3ZL9 - chains A and B of the 4 polymer chains in the assembly; structure by X-ray diffraction, 2.75 A resolution.

[Chain A (and B)]
Molecule: Nucleocapsid protein
Organism: Schmallenberg virus
Notes: chain B of this document is another copy of the same molecule, construct and numbering; everything in this record applies to it too
Reference sequence: H2AM13 (H2AM13_SBV); residue numbers follow UniProt; this construct covers 1-233
Sequence (234 residues; row label = number of the first residue in the row; numbering starts at 0):
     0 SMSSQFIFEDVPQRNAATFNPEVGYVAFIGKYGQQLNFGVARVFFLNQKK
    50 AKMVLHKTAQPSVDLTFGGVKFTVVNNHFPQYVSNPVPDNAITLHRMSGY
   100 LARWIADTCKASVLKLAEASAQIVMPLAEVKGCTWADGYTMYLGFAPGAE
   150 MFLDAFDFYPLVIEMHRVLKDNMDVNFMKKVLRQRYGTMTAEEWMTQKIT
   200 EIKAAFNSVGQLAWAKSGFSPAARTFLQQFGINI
Not modelled in the structure: 0-2, 12-16 (chain B: 0-1, 11-16)
Differences from the reference sequence: expression tag (0)
Curated features (UniProtKB/Swiss-Prot):
  - binding site (RNA): Gln12, Ala15, Ala16, Lys48, Lys51, His77, Arg95, Arg166, Lys178, Lys179, Arg182, Arg184
  - mutagenesis: Arg41 (R41G: 98% loss of RNA binding and RNA replication activities; when associted with Q-51), Lys48 (K48E: 99% loss of RNA binding and RNA replication activities), Lys51 (K51Q: 98% loss of RNA binding and RNA replication activities; when associted with G-41)

[How chain A and chain B interact]
Contacting residue pairs - 43 pairs, chain A then chain B:
  Phe5(A) - Thr57(B)
  Phe5(A) - Asp63(B)
  Phe5(A) - Leu64(B)
  Phe5(A) - Thr65(B)  hydrogen bond (backbone-backbone)
  Ile6(A) - Thr65(B)
  Phe7(A) - Val42(B)
  Phe7(A) - Asn46(B)
  Phe7(A) - Ala50(B)  hydrophobic
  Phe7(A) - Thr65(B)  hydrogen bond (backbone-backbone)
  Phe7(A) - Phe66(B)  hydrophobic
  Phe7(A) - Gly67(B)  hydrogen bond (backbone-backbone)
  Glu8(A) - Val42(B)
  Asp9(A) - Arg41(B)  salt bridge
  Asp9(A) - Val42(B)
  Val10(A) - Arg41(B)  hydrogen bond (backbone-side chain)
  Leu160(A) - Phe225(B)  hydrophobic
  Met164(A) - Phe225(B)  hydrophobic
  Met164(A) - Leu226(B)  hydrophobic
  Met164(A) - Phe229(B)  hydrophobic
  Met164(A) - Ile231(B)
  Val167(A) - Ile231(B)  hydrophobic
  Leu168(A) - Phe229(B)
  Leu168(A) - Gly230(B)
  Leu168(A) - Ile231(B)  hydrophobic
  Val174(A) - Phe218(B)
  Val174(A) - Ile233(B)  hydrophobic
  Lys178(A) - Ser216(B)  hydrogen bond (side chain-backbone)
  Lys178(A) - Gly217(B)
  Lys178(A) - Phe218(B)
  Leu181(A) - Phe218(B)  hydrophobic
  Leu181(A) - Phe225(B)  hydrophobic
  Arg182(A) - Gly217(B)  hydrogen bond (side chain-backbone)
  Glu191(A) - Ser219(B)  hydrogen bond
  Glu191(A) - Ala221(B)
  Met194(A) - Ala221(B)
  Met194(A) - Ala222(B)  hydrophobic
  Met194(A) - Phe225(B)  hydrophobic
  Ile198(A) - Gln228(B)
  Ile201(A) - Phe225(B)  hydrophobic
  Ile201(A) - Phe229(B)  hydrophobic
  Lys202(A) - Gln228(B)
  Lys202(A) - Phe229(B)
  Phe205(A) - Phe229(B)  hydrophobic
Interface residues without a listed pair, chain A (23 interface residues in all): Asn175, Met177, Trp193
Interface residues without a listed pair, chain B (25 interface residues in all): Lys49, Val53

[Overview]
23 residues of chain A face 25 of chain B across their interface, with 7 hydrogen bonds and 1 salt bridge.
Polar pairs include Asp9(A)-Arg41(B), Val10(A)-Arg41(B) and Lys178(A)-Ser216(B). From UniProt: 12 RNA-binding
residues and 3 mutagenesis sites on chain A.
Chain A and chain B are both Nucleocapsid protein (Schmallenberg virus); the structure, Crystal structure of
the nucleocapsid protein from Schmallenberg virus, was determined by X-ray diffraction, deposited together
with 3ZLA.
